Entry 4J9I (X-ray diffraction, 2.20 A resolution); this record covers chains A and B.

== Chain A ==
Protein: Tyrosine-protein kinase ABL1
Source organism: Homo sapiens
Notes: EC 2.7.10.2; fragment: SH3 domain
Reference sequence: P00519 (ABL1_HUMAN); residues 60-121 here = UniProt positions 60-121
Amino-acid sequence (63 residues; row label = number of the first residue in the row):
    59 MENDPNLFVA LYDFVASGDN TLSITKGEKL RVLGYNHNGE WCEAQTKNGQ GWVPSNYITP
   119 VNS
Unresolved in the structure: 59-64, 121
Sequence notes: initiating methionine (59)
Swiss-Prot annotation at these positions:
  - modified residue (Phosphotyrosine): Tyr70, Tyr115

== Chain B ==
Protein: P17
Amino-acid sequence (11 residues; numbered 0 to 10; the number before each row is that of its first residue; numbering starts at 0):
     0 XAPTYSPPLP P
Modified / non-standard residues: ACE (acetyl group) at position 0

== Chain A / chain B interface ==
Pairs across the interface (20):
  Tyr70(A) - Pro9(B)  hydrophobic
  Tyr70(A) - Pro10(B)  hydrophobic
  Ser75(A) - Tyr4(B)  hydrogen bond
  Gly76(A) - Tyr4(B)
  Asp77(A) - Tyr4(B)  hydrogen bond
  Thr79(A) - Pro2(B)
  Asn94(A) - Ala1(B)
  Glu98(A) - Ser5(B)
  Glu98(A) - Pro6(B)
  Trp99(A) - Pro2(B)
  Trp99(A) - Tyr4(B)  hydrogen bond (side chain-backbone)
  Trp99(A) - Pro6(B)  hydrophobic
  Trp110(A) - ACE_0(B)
  Trp110(A) - Ala1(B)
  Trp110(A) - Pro2(B)
  Pro112(A) - Pro6(B)  hydrophobic
  Tyr115(A) - Pro7(B)
  Tyr115(A) - Leu8(B)  hydrogen bond (side chain-backbone)
  Tyr115(A) - Pro9(B)  hydrophobic
  Tyr115(A) - Pro10(B)
Also at the interface, not in a pair above, chain A (14 interface residues in all): Phe72, Asn78, Asn114

== Overview ==
Chain A and chain B form an interface of 14 and 10 residues respectively, with 4 hydrogen bonds. Among the
polar pairs are Ser75(A)-Tyr4(B), Asp77(A)-Tyr4(B) and Trp99(A)-Tyr4(B).
Here chain A is Tyrosine-protein kinase ABL1 (Homo sapiens) and chain B is P17. Entry 4J9I (Crystal structure
of the ABL-SH3 domain complexed with the designed high-affinity peptide ligand P17) was determined by X-ray
diffraction.
